PDB entry 6GYK | electron microscopy, 5.10 A resolution (low resolution: residue-level contacts below are approximate; hydrogen-bond / salt-bridge calls are withheld) | chains B and J of the 20 polymer chains in the assembly

# Chain B
Protein: DNA-directed RNA polymerase II subunit RPB2
Organism: Saccharomyces cerevisiae (strain ATCC 204508 / S288c)
Notes: EC 2.7.7.6
Reference sequence: P08518 (RPB2_YEAST); residue numbers follow UniProt; this construct covers 1-1224
Amino-acid sequence (1224 residues; each row starts with the number of its first residue):
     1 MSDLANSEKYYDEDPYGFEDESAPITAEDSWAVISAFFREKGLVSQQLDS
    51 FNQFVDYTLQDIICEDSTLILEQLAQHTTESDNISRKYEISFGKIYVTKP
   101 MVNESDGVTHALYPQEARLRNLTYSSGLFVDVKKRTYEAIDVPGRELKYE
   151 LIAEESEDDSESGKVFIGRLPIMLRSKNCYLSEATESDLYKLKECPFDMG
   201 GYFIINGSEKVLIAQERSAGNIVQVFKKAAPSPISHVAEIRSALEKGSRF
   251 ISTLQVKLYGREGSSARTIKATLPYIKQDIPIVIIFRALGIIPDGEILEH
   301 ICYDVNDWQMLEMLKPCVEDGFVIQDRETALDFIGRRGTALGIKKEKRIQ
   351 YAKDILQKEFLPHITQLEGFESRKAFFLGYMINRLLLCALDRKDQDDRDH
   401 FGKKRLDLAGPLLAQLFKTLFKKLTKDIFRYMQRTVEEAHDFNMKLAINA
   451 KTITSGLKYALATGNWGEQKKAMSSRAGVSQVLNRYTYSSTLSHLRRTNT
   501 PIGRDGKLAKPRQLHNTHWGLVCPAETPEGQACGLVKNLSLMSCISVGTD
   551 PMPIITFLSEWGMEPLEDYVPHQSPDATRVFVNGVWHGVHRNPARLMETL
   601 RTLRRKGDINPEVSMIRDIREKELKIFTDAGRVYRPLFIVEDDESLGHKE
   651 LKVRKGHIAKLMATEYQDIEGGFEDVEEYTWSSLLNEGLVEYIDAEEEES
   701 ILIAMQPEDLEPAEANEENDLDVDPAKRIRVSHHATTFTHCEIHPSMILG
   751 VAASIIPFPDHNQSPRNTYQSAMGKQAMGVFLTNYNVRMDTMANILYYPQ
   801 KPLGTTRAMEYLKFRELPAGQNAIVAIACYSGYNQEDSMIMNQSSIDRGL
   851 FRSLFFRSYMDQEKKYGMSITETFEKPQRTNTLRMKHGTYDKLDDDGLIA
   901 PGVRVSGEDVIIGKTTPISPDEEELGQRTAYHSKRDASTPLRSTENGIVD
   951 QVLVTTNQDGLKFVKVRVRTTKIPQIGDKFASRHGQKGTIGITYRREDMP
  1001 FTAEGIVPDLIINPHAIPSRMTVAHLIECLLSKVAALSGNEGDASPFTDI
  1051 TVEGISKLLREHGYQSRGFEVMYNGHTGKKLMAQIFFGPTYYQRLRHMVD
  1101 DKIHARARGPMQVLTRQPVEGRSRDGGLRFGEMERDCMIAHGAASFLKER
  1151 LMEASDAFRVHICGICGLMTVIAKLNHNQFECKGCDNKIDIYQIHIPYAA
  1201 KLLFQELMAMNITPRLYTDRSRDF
Not modelled in the structure: 1-19, 77-83, 139-146, 152-162, 468-473, 503-508, 669-674, 715-722, 1224
Metal / ion sites: Zn2+: Cys1163, Cys1166, Cys1182, Cys1185

# Chain J
Protein: DNA-directed RNA polymerases I, II, and III subunit RPABC5
Organism: Saccharomyces cerevisiae (strain ATCC 204508 / S288c)
Reference sequence: P22139 (RPAB5_YEAST); residues 1-70 here = UniProt positions 1-70
Amino-acid sequence (70 residues; numbered 1 to 70; the number before each row is that of its first residue):
     1 MIVPVRCFSCGKVVGDKWESYLNLLQEDELDEGTALSRLGLKRYCCRRMI
    51 LTHVDLIEKFLRYNPLEKRD
Not modelled in the structure: 66-70
UniProt features mapped onto this chain:
  - binding site (Zn(2+)): Cys7, Cys10, Cys45, Cys46
  - cross-link: Lys59 (Glycyl lysine isopeptide (Lys-Gly) (interchain with G-Cter in ubiquitin))
Metal / ion sites: Zn2+: Cys7, Cys10, Cys45, Cys46

# Interface between chain B and chain J
Contacting residue pairs (65; chain B residue first):
  Glu186(B) with Arg62(J)
  Tyr190(B) with Lys59(J); Arg62(J); Tyr63(J)
  Lys193(B) with Asn64(J)
  Glu194(B) with Tyr63(J)
  Cys195(B) with Tyr63(J)
  Phe197(B) with Lys59(J)
  Thr783(B) with Phe60(J); Tyr63(J)
  Asn784(B) with Tyr63(J)
  Tyr785(B) with Phe60(J)
  Tyr797(B) with Met1(J)
  Tyr798(B) with Met1(J); Pro4(J)
  Pro799(B) with Val54(J)
  Gln800(B) with Phe8(J); Met49(J); Thr52(J)
  Lys801(B) with Leu51(J); Thr52(J); His53(J); Val54(J)
  Leu803(B) with Leu51(J); Thr52(J)
  Arg815(B) with Val54(J)
  Glu816(B) with Val54(J); Leu56(J)
  Leu817(B) with Leu56(J)
  Pro818(B) with Val54(J)
  Asn822(B) with Arg48(J); Thr52(J)
  Ala823(B) with Arg48(J)
  Ile824(B) with Arg48(J)
  Ser845(B) with Phe8(J)
  Arg848(B) with Cys7(J); Phe8(J); Ser9(J); Cys10(J); Gly11(J)
  Gly849(B) with Phe8(J)
  Leu850(B) with Phe8(J)
  Arg996(B) with Ser9(J); Cys10(J)
  Glu1004(B) with Lys42(J); Arg43(J)
  Ile1006(B) with Arg43(J); Cys45(J)
  Val1007(B) with Ser9(J)
  Asp1009(B) with Phe8(J); Ser9(J); Arg48(J)
  Ala1035(B) with Leu51(J)
  Ala1036(B) with Tyr44(J); Arg47(J)
  Leu1037(B) with Tyr44(J); Arg47(J)
  Ser1038(B) with Gly33(J)
  Gly1039(B) with Glu32(J); Arg47(J); Leu51(J)
  Asn1040(B) with Glu32(J)
  Tyr1064(B) with Tyr44(J)
  Glu1070(B) with Tyr44(J)
  Phe1087(B) with Tyr44(J)
Interface residues without a listed pair, chain B (45 interface residues in all): Ser187, Val780, Leu796, Lys1033, Glu1041

# In short
The interface between chain B and chain J involves 45 residues on one side and 26 on the other. The Zn2+ site
is built by Cys1163(B), Cys1166(B), Cys1182(B) and Cys1185(B). UniProt lists 4 Zn2+-binding residues on chain
J.
Here chain B is DNA-directed RNA polymerase II subunit RPB2 and chain J is DNA-directed RNA polymerases I, II,
and III subunit RPABC5, both from Saccharomyces cerevisiae (strain ATCC 204508 / S288c). Entry 6GYK (Structure
of a yeast closed complex (core CC1)) was determined by electron microscopy together with 6GYL and 6GYM from
the same study.
